Entry 6K3L (X-ray diffraction, 2.09 A resolution); this record covers chain B.

== Chain B ==
Protein: CMGC/CK2 protein kinase
From: Cryptococcus neoformans var. grubii serotype A (strain H99 / ATCC 208821 / CBS 10515 / FGSC 9487)
Reference sequence: J9VNH4 (J9VNH4_CRYNH); residues 1-338 here = UniProt positions 1-338
Chain sequence (338 residues; row label = number of the first residue in the row):
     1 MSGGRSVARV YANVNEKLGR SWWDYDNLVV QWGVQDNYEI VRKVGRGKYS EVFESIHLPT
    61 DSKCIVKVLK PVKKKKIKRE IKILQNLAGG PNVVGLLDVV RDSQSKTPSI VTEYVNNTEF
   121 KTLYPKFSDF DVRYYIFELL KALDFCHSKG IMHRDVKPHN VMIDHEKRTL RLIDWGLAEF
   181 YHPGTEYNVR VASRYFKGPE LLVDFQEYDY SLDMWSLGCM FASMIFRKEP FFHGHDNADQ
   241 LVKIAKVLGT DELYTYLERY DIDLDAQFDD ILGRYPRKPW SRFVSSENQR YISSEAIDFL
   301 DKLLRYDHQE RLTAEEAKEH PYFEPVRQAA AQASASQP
Not modelled in the structure: 1-4, 334-338
Ligand contacts: 3NG (5-[(3-chlorophenyl)amino]benzo[c][2,6]naphthyridine-8-carboxylic acid): V44, G45, R46, G47, V52, I65, K67, V94, T112, E113, Y114, V115, M162, I173, D174
From the paper describing this entry:
  - binding site for 3NG: R46, K67, T112, V115, D174
  - conformationally variable residues (side-chain flip): H159
  - specificity-determining residues: T112 (proposed by the authors, not directly observed)

== Overview ==
Ligands of chain B: compound 3NG. From the paper: a binding site for 3NG at R46, K67 and T112 among others;
the specificity determinant T112.
Chain B is CMGC/CK2 protein kinase (Cryptococcus neoformans var. grubii serotype A (strain H99 / ATCC 208821 /
CBS 10515 / FGSC 9487)); the structure, Crystal structure of CX-4945 bound Cka1 from C. neoformans, was
determined by X-ray diffraction together with 6KO6 from the same study.
